PDB entry 8WKR | X-ray diffraction, 2.05 A resolution | chains C and D of the 4 polymer chains in the assembly

Chain C (and D):
Protein: L-methionine gamma-lyase
Organism: Lactiplantibacillus plantarum JDM1
Notes: chain D of this document is another copy of the same molecule, construct and numbering; everything in this record applies to it too
UniProtKB: A0A0G9F7S9 (A0A0G9F7S9_LACPN); the author numbering skips numbers that UniProt does not, so the offset changes along the chain: 1-211 = UniProt 1-211; 213-429 = UniProt 212-428
Amino-acid sequence (448 residues; numbered -19 to 429; 1 number in that range is skipped by the numbering (no residue carries it; nothing is unmodelled there); the number before each row is that of its first residue; numbers below 1 keep their minus sign (Met-19 is residue -19)):
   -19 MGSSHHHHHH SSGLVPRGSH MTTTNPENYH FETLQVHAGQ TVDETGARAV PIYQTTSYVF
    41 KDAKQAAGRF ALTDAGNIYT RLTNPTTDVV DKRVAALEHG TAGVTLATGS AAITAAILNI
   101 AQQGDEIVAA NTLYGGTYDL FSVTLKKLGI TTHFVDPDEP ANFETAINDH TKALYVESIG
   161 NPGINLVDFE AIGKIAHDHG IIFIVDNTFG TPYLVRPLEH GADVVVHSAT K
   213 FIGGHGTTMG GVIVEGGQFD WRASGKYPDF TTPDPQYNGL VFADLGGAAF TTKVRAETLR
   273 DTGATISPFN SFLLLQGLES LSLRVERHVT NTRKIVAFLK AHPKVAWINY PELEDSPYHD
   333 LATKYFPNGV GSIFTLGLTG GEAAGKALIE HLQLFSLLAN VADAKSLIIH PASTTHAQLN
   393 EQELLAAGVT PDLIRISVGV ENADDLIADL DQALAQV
Disordered / not traced: -19 to 4, 42-60
Covalently attached groups: covalent link Lys211-Phe213
Modified positions: Lys211 ((2S)-2-amino-6-[[3-hydroxy-2-methyl-5-(phosphonooxymethyl)pyridin-4-yl]methylideneamino]hexanoic acid; LLP)
Differences from the reference sequence: initiating methionine (-19); expression tag (-18 to 0)
Small-molecule neighbours: proline (PRO): His217, Leu285, Gln288, Gly289, Ser292, Arg296

How chain C and chain D interact:
Pairs across the interface (68):
  Asn8(C) - Asp417(D)
  Tyr9(C) - Leu366(D)  hydrophobic
  Tyr9(C) - Asp417(D)
  His10(C) - Asn414(D)
  His10(C) - Asp417(D)  salt bridge
  Glu12(C) - Val412(D)
  Glu12(C) - Glu413(D)
  Glu12(C) - Asn414(D)  hydrogen bond
  Thr13(C) - Leu366(D)
  Thr13(C) - Glu413(D)
  Thr13(C) - Asn414(D)  hydrogen bond (side chain-backbone)
  Thr13(C) - Asp417(D)  hydrogen bond
  Val16(C) - Ala376(D)
  Val16(C) - Lys377(D)  hydrogen bond (backbone-side chain)
  His17(C) - Leu366(D)
  His17(C) - Lys377(D)
  His17(C) - Glu413(D)  salt bridge
  Gln20(C) - Lys377(D)  hydrogen bond
  Arg28(C) - Ser368(D)  hydrogen bond
  Arg28(C) - Leu370(D)
  Arg28(C) - Asp375(D)
  Arg28(C) - Lys377(D)
  Ala29(C) - Gly218(D)
  His217(C) - Gln288(D)
  His217(C) - Glu291(D)  salt bridge
  Gly218(C) - Ala29(D)
  Thr219(C) - Ala29(D)
  Thr219(C) - Phe284(D)
  Thr219(C) - Gln288(D)
  Phe284(C) - Thr219(D)
  Leu285(C) - Leu285(D)  hydrophobic
  Gln288(C) - His217(D)
  Gln288(C) - Thr219(D)
  Glu291(C) - His217(D)  salt bridge
  Glu291(C) - Ala376(D)
  Glu291(C) - Lys377(D)  salt bridge
  Glu291(C) - Val412(D)
  Leu295(C) - Arg296(D)
  Leu295(C) - Arg299(D)
  Arg296(C) - Leu295(D)
  Glu298(C) - Arg299(D)  salt bridge
  Arg299(C) - Glu12(D)
  Arg299(C) - Leu295(D)
  Arg299(C) - Glu298(D)  salt bridge
  Leu366(C) - Tyr9(D)
  Leu366(C) - Thr13(D)
  Leu366(C) - His17(D)
  Ser368(C) - Arg28(D)  hydrogen bond
  Leu370(C) - Arg28(D)
  Asp375(C) - Arg28(D)
  Ala376(C) - Val16(D)
  Ala376(C) - Glu291(D)
  Lys377(C) - Val16(D)  hydrogen bond (side chain-backbone)
  Lys377(C) - His17(D)
  Lys377(C) - Gln20(D)  hydrogen bond
  Lys377(C) - Arg28(D)
  Lys377(C) - Glu291(D)  salt bridge
  Val412(C) - Glu12(D)
  Val412(C) - Glu291(D)
  Glu413(C) - Glu12(D)
  Glu413(C) - Thr13(D)
  Glu413(C) - His17(D)  salt bridge
  Asn414(C) - His10(D)  hydrogen bond
  Asn414(C) - Glu12(D)  hydrogen bond
  Asn414(C) - Thr13(D)  hydrogen bond (backbone-side chain)
  Asp417(C) - Tyr9(D)
  Asp417(C) - His10(D)  salt bridge
  Asp417(C) - Thr13(D)  hydrogen bond
Other interface residues (no listed pair), chain C (35 interface residues in all): Phe281, Ser292, Gln365, Asp416
Other interface residues (no listed pair), chain D (34 interface residues in all): Asn8, Phe281, Ser292, Gln365

In short:
35 residues of chain C and 34 residues of chain D are in contact, with 13 hydrogen bonds and 10 salt bridges.
Polar contacts include His10(C)-Asp417(D), His17(C)-Glu413(D) and His217(C)-Glu291(D). Bound to chain C:
proline.
Both chains are L-methionine gamma-lyase (Lactiplantibacillus plantarum JDM1). Entry 8WKR (Crystal structure
of O-acetylhomoserine sulfhydrylase from Lactobacillus plantarum in the open form) was determined by X-ray
diffraction.
